Entry 7TK6 (electron microscopy, 6.50 A resolution (low resolution: residue-level contacts below are approximate; hydrogen-bond / salt-bridge calls are withheld)); this record covers chains 4 and 5 of the 27 polymer chains in the assembly.

Chain 4 (and 5):
Name: ATP synthase subunit 9, mitochondrial
Source organism: Saccharomyces cerevisiae
Notes: chain 5 of this document is another copy of the same molecule, construct and numbering; everything in this record applies to it too
UniProtKB: P61829 (ATP9_YEAST); residue numbers follow UniProt; this construct covers 1-76
Chain sequence (76 residues; each row starts with the number of its first residue):
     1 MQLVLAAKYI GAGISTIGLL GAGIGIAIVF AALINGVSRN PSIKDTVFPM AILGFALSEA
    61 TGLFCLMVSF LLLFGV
Not modelled in the structure: 76
UniProt features mapped onto this chain:
  - site: Glu59 (Reversibly protonated during proton transport)
  - modified residue: Met1 (N-formylmethionine)

How chain 4 and chain 5 interact:
Pairs across the interface (12):
  Gly11(4) with Tyr9(5); Gly13(5)
  Ile14(4) with Gly13(5)
  Ser15(4) with Gly13(5)
  Gly18(4) with Thr16(5); Ile17(5); Leu20(5)
  Gly21(4) with Leu20(5); Gly23(5); Ile24(5)
  Ala22(4) with Gly23(5)
  Gly25(4) with Gly23(5)
Interface residues without a listed pair, chain 4 (11 interface residues in all): Val4, Ala7, Val29, Ser58
Interface residues without a listed pair, chain 5 (11 interface residues in all): Ala6, Ile10, Leu19, Ala27

Overview:
The chain 4/chain 5 interface involves 11 residues from each chain.
Chain 4 and chain 5 are both ATP synthase subunit 9, mitochondrial (Saccharomyces cerevisiae); the structure,
Yeast ATP synthase State 1catalytic(a) with 10 mM ATP backbone model, was determined by electron microscopy
together with 7TJS, 7TJT, 7TJU, 7TJV, 7TJW, 7TJX and 30 further entries from the same study.
